Entry 9DRT (X-ray diffraction, 2.51 A resolution); this record covers chains B and F of the 6 polymer chains in the assembly.

Chain B:
Name: Phenylalanine--tRNA ligase beta subunit
Source organism: Mycobacterium tuberculosis H37Rv
Notes: EC 6.1.1.20
UniProtKB: P9WFU1 (SYFB_MYCTU); residues 1-831 here = UniProt positions 1-831
Chain sequence (835 residues; row label = number of the first residue in the row; numbers below 1 keep their minus sign (Gln-3 is residue -3)):
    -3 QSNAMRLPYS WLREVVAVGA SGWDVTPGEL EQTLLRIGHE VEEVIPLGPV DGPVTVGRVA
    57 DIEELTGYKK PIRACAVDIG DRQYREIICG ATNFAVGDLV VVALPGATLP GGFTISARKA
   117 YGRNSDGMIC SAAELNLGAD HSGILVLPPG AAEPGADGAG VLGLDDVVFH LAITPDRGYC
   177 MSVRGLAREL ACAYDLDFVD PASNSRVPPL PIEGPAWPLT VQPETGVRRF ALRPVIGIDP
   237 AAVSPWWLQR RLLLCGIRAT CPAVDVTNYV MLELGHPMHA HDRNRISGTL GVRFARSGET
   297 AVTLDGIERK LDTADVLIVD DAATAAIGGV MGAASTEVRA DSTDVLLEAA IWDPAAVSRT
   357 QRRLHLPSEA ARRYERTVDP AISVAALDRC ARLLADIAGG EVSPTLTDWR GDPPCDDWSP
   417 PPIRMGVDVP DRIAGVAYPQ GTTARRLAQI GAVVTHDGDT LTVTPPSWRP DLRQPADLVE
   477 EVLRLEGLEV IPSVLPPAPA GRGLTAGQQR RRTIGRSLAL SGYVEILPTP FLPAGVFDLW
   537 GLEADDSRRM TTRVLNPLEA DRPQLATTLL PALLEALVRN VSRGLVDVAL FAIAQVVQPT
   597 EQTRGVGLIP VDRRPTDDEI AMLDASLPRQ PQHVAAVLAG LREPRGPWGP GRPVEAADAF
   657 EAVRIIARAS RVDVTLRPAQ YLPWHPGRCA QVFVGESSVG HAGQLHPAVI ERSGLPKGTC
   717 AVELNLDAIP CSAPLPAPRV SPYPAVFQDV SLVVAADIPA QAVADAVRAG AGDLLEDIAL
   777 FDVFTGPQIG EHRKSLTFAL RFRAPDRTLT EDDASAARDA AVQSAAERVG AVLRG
Disordered / not traced: -3
Construct notes: expression tag (-3 to 0)
Ion coordination: Mg2+ site 1: Glu36 (shared with 1 residue of chain A); Mg2+ site 2: Glu476 (shared with 1 residue of chain A)
Swiss-Prot annotation at these positions:
  - binding site (Mg(2+)): Asp467, Asp473, Glu476, Glu477
What the authors report for this chain:
  - binding site for tRNA(Phe) (chain F): Val260, Asn264, His275, Ala276, Leu300, Val334, Ser364
  - catalytic residues: Thr263, Asn264, Ser364 (proposed by the authors, not directly observed)
  - conformationally variable residues (side-chain flip): Arg254
  - specificity-determining residues: Gly325, Glu344 (proposed by the authors, not directly observed)

Chain F:
Molecule: tRNA(Phe)
Sequence (77 nucleotides; row label = number of the first residue in the row):
     1 GGCCAGGUAG CUCAGUCGGU AUGAGCGUCC GCCUGAAAAG CGGAAGGUCG GCGGUUCGAU
    61 CCCGCCCCUG GCCACCA

Interface between chain B and chain F:
Pairs across the interface (40; chain B residue first):
  Pro738(B) - C11(F)  hydrogen bond to the sugar
  Pro738(B) - U12(F)  sugar contact
  Tyr739(B) - C11(F)  sugar contact
  Tyr739(B) - U12(F)  sugar contact
  Pro740(B) - G10(F)  base contact
  Pro740(B) - C11(F)  base contact
  Pro740(B) - G25(F)  base contact
  Pro740(B) - C26(F)  sugar contact
  Ala741(B) - C26(F)  hydrogen bond to the sugar
  Ala741(B) - G27(F)  sugar contact
  Val742(B) - C26(F)  phosphate contact
  Val742(B) - G27(F)  phosphate contact
  Phe743(B) - G27(F)  hydrogen bond to the phosphate
  Gln744(B) - A38(F)  sugar contact
  Gln744(B) - A39(F)  sugar contact
  Asp745(B) - A37(F)  hydrogen bond to the sugar
  Asp745(B) - A38(F)  hydrogen bond to the sugar
  Ser747(B) - A36(F)  hydrogen bond to the base
  Ser747(B) - A37(F)  hydrogen bond to the base
  Phe777(B) - A37(F)  sugar contact
  Asp778(B) - G35(F)  hydrogen bond to the base
  Asp778(B) - A36(F)  base contact
  Phe780(B) - G35(F)  stacking on the base
  Gln784(B) - G35(F)  hydrogen bond to the phosphate
  Thr793(B) - A36(F)  hydrogen bond to the base
  Thr793(B) - A37(F)  base contact
  Thr804(B) - G25(F)  hydrogen bond to the base
  Thr804(B) - C26(F)  sugar contact
  Leu805(B) - G25(F)  hydrogen bond to the sugar
  Leu805(B) - C26(F)  sugar contact
  Thr806(B) - G25(F)  sugar contact
  Thr806(B) - C26(F)  phosphate contact
  Glu807(B) - C26(F)  hydrogen bond to the phosphate
  Glu807(B) - G27(F)  phosphate contact
  Glu807(B) - A39(F)  phosphate contact
  Glu807(B) - G40(F)  phosphate contact
  Ser811(B) - A39(F)  sugar contact
  Arg814(B) - A39(F)  sugar contact
  Arg830(B) - G35(F)  hydrogen bond to the base
  Arg830(B) - A36(F)  base contact
Also at the interface, not in a pair above, chain B (24 interface residues in all): Val746, Ser791, Asp808
Also at the interface, not in a pair above, chain F (14 interface residues in all): U28, U34

Overview:
Chain B and chain F form an interface of 24 and 14 residues respectively; the contacts include 14 hydrogen
bonds and 1 aromatic stacking contact. Polar pairs include Ser747(B)-A36(F), Ser747(B)-A37(F) and
Asp778(B)-G35(F). From the paper: catalytic residues Thr263(B), Asn264(B) and Ser364(B); a binding site for
tRNA(Phe) (chain F) at Val260(B), Asn264(B) and His275(B) among others.
Chain B is Phenylalanine--tRNA ligase beta subunit (Mycobacterium tuberculosis H37Rv) and chain F is
tRNA(Phe); the structure, Crystal structure of the complex of M. tuberculosis PheRS with cognate precursor
tRNA and fragment DDD00805735, was determined by X-ray diffraction together with 9DSX, 9DTF, 9DRS and 9DRV
from the same study.
